PDB entry 7CCR | electron microscopy, 4.90 A resolution (low resolution: residue-level contacts below are approximate; hydrogen-bond / salt-bridge calls are withheld) | chains D and I of the 22 polymer chains in the assembly

== Chain D ==
Molecule: Histone H2B type 1-J
Source organism: Homo sapiens
UniProtKB: P06899 (H2B1J_HUMAN); residues 32-124 here correspond to UniProt positions 33-125 (UniProt number = residue number + 1)
Chain sequence (93 residues; each row starts with the number of its first residue):
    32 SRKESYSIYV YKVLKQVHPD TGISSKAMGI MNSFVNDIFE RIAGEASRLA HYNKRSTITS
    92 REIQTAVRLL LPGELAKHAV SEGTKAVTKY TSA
Unresolved in the structure: 124
Swiss-Prot annotation at these positions:
  - modified residue: Lys34 (N6-(2-hydroxyisobutyryl)lysine), Glu35 (PolyADP-ribosyl glutamic acid), Ser36 (Phosphoserine), Lys43 (N6-(2-hydroxyisobutyryl)lysine), Lys46 (N6-(2-hydroxyisobutyryl)lysine), Lys57 (N6,N6-dimethyllysine), Arg79 (Dimethylated arginine), Lys85 (N6,N6,N6-trimethyllysine), Arg86 (Omega-N-methylarginine), Arg92 (Omega-N-methylarginine), Lys108 (N6-(2-hydroxyisobutyryl)lysine), Thr115 (Phosphothreonine), Lys116 (N6-(2-hydroxyisobutyryl)lysine), Lys120 (N6-(2-hydroxyisobutyryl)lysine)
  - glycosylation: Ser112 (O-linked (GlcNAc) serine)
  - cross-link (Glycyl lysine isopeptide (Lys-Gly)): Lys34 (interchain with G-Cter in ubiquitin), Lys120 (interchain with G-Cter in ubiquitin)

== Chain I ==
Molecule: 147-nt DNA strand
Source organism: Homo sapiens
Sequence (147 nucleotides; each row starts with the number of its first residue; numbers below 1 keep their minus sign (DA-73 is residue -73)):
   -73 ACAGGATGTA TATATCTGAC ACGTGCCTGG AGACTAGGGA GTAATCCCCT TGGCGGTTAA
   -13 AACGCGGGGG ACAGCGCGTA CGTGCGTTTA AGCGGTGCTA GAGCTGTCTA CGACCAATTG
    47 AGCGGCCTCG GCACCGGGAT TCTCCAG

== Chain D / chain I interface ==
Residue-residue contacts - 14 pairs, chain D then chain I:
  Ser32(D) - DC30(I)
  Arg33(D) - DT-46(I)
  Arg33(D) - DG-45(I)
  Tyr42(D) - DA-53(I)
  Gly53(D) - DA-53(I)
  Ile54(D) - DC-54(I)
  Ser55(D) - DC-54(I)
  Ser56(D) - DC-54(I)
  Arg86(D) - DA-34(I)
  Arg86(D) - DG-33(I)
  Ser87(D) - DG-35(I)
  Ser87(D) - DA-34(I)
  Thr88(D) - DG-35(I)
  Thr88(D) - DA-34(I)
Also at the interface, not in a pair above, chain D (12 interface residues in all): Thr52, Lys85
Also at the interface, not in a pair above, chain I (10 interface residues in all): DC-52, DC-47

== Summary ==
12 residues of chain D face 10 of chain I across their interface.
Chain D is Histone H2B type 1-J and chain I is a 147-nt DNA strand, both from Homo sapiens; the structure,
Structure of the 2:2 cGAS-nucleosome complex, was determined by electron microscopy (same publication as
7CCQ).
